Entry 3OUJ (X-ray diffraction, 2.30 A resolution); this record covers chain A.

# Chain A
Molecule: Egl nine homolog 1
Organism: Homo sapiens
Notes: EC 1.14.11.-
Reference sequence: Q9GZT9 (EGLN1_HUMAN); numbering as in UniProt (aligned over 181-416)
Chain sequence (237 residues; numbered 180 to 416; the number before each row is that of its first residue):
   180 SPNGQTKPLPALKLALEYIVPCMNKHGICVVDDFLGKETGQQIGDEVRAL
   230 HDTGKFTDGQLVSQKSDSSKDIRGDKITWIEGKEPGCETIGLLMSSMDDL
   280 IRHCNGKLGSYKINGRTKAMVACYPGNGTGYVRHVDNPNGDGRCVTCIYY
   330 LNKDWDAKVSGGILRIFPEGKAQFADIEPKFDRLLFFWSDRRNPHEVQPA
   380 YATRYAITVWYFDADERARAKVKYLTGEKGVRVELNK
Disordered / not traced: 180-182, 245-248, 402-405
Sequence notes: expression tag (180)
Metal / ion sites: Fe2+: H313, D315, H374 (together with 2-oxoglutaric acid)
Small-molecule neighbours: 2-oxoglutaric acid (AKG): R252, D254, M299, Y303, Y310, H313, D315, I327, Y329, L343, H374, V376, R383, A385, W389
Swiss-Prot annotation at these positions:
  - region: V241 to I251 (Beta(2)beta(3) 'finger-like' loop)
  - binding site (Fe cation): H313, D315, H374
  - binding site (2-oxoglutarate): R383
  - modified residue (S-nitrosocysteine): C201, C208, C302, C323, C326
  - natural variant: P317 (P317R: In ECYT3), R371 (R371H: In ECYT3)
  - mutagenesis: C201 (C201A: Little change in enzyme activity), C208 (C208A: Little change in enzyme activity), R252 (R252A: Reduced C-terminal ODD domain (CODD) hydroxylation of HIF1A), D254 (D254A/K: Reduced C-terminal ODD domain (CODD) hxdroxylation of HIF1A), C266 (C266A: Little change in enzyme activity), C283 (C283A: Little change in enzyme activity), C302 (C302A: Slight increase in enzyme activity), Y303 (Y303F: No effect), C323 (C323A: Little change in enzyme activity), C326 (C326A: Slight increase in enzyme activity), R383 (R383A: Reduces enzyme activity by 95%)
From the paper describing this entry:
  - binding site for 2-oxoglutaric acid: Y303, R383

# Summary
Bound to chain A: 2-oxoglutaric acid. H313, D315 and H374 coordinate Fe2+. UniProt lists 3 Fe cation-binding
residues, residue binding 2-oxoglutarate R383 and 11 mutagenesis sites. From the paper: a binding site for
2-oxoglutaric acid at Y303 and R383.
Chain A is Egl nine homolog 1 (Homo sapiens); the structure, PHD2 with 2-Oxoglutarate, was determined by X-ray
diffraction (same publication as 3OUH and 3OUI).
